Entry 8AP9 (electron microscopy, 3.70 A resolution); this record covers chains R and S of the 13 polymer chains in the assembly.

# Chain R (and S)
Protein: ATPase subunit 9, putative
From: Trypanosoma brucei brucei
Notes: EC 3.6.3.14; chain S of this document is another copy of the same molecule, construct and numbering; everything in this record applies to it too
UniProtKB: Q38C84 (Q38C84_TRYB2); residues 1-118 here = UniProt positions 1-118
Amino-acid sequence (118 residues; row label = number of the first residue in the row):
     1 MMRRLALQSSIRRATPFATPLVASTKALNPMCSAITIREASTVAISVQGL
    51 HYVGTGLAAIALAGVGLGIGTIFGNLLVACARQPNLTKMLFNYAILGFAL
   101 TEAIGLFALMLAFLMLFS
Not modelled in the structure: 1-40
From the paper describing this entry:
  - binding site for the ligand UTP: Arg-82

# Chain R / chain S interface
Contacting residue pairs (68):
  Ser-41(R) with Thr-42(S), hydrogen bond (backbone-backbone); Val-43(S); Ala-44(S), hydrogen bond (backbone-backbone)
  Thr-42(R) with Ala-44(S)
  Val-43(R) with Ala-44(S), hydrogen bond (backbone-backbone); Ile-45(S); Ser-46(S), hydrogen bond (backbone-backbone)
  Ala-44(R) with Ser-46(S)
  Ile-45(R) with Ile-45(S), hydrophobic; Ser-46(S), hydrogen bond (backbone-backbone); Val-47(S); Gln-48(S), hydrogen bond (backbone-backbone)
  Val-47(R) with Val-47(S), hydrophobic
  Leu-50(R) with Gly-49(S); Leu-50(S); Tyr-52(S)
  His-51(R) with Tyr-52(S)
  Gly-54(R) with Gly-56(S)
  Leu-57(R) with Val-53(S); Gly-56(S); Leu-57(S), hydrophobic; Ile-60(S)
  Ala-58(R) with Gly-56(S); Ala-59(S), hydrophobic
  Ala-61(R) with Ala-59(S); Ala-63(S)
  Gly-64(R) with Ala-63(S); Leu-67(S)
  Leu-67(R) with Leu-67(S), hydrophobic
  Gly-68(R) with Leu-67(S); Gly-70(S)
  Ile-72(R) with Gly-70(S); Leu-77(S)
  Asn-75(R) with Gly-74(S); Asn-75(S); Val-78(S)
  Leu-76(R) with Leu-77(S), hydrophobic
  Ala-79(R) with Leu-77(S); Ala-81(S)
  Arg-82(R) with Ala-81(S), hydrogen bond (side chain-backbone); Arg-82(S)
  Gln-83(R) with Ala-81(S)
  Leu-86(R) with Cys-80(S); Pro-84(S), hydrophobic
  Met-89(R) with Thr-87(S)
  Leu-90(R) with Leu-77(S); Cys-80(S), hydrophobic
  Tyr-93(R) with Phe-73(S); Leu-77(S), hydrophobic; Thr-87(S)
  Leu-96(R) with Phe-91(S), hydrophobic
  Gly-97(R) with Phe-73(S)
  Leu-100(R) with Phe-73(S), hydrophobic; Phe-98(S), hydrophobic
  Thr-101(R) with Gly-66(S)
  Ile-104(R) with Leu-62(S), hydrophobic; Val-65(S), hydrophobic; Gly-66(S); Ile-69(S), hydrophobic; Glu-102(S)
  Leu-111(R) with Ala-112(S), hydrophobic; Phe-113(S), hydrophobic; Leu-116(S), hydrophobic
  Met-115(R) with Tyr-52(S); Thr-55(S); Gly-56(S); Leu-116(S), hydrophobic
  Ser-118(R) with Tyr-52(S), hydrogen bond (backbone-side chain)
Other interface residues (no listed pair), chain R (41 interface residues in all): Ser-46, Val-53, Ile-60, Thr-71, Ala-94, Phe-107, Ala-108, Leu-114
Other interface residues (no listed pair), chain S (43 interface residues in all): Thr-71, Leu-76, Leu-109, Phe-117

# In short
41 residues of chain R and 43 residues of chain S are in contact; the contacts include 8 hydrogen bonds. Polar
contacts include Arg-82(R)/Ala-81(S), Ser-118(R)/Tyr-52(S) and Ser-41(R)/Thr-42(S). From the paper: a binding
site for the ligand UTP at Arg-82(R).
Chain R and chain S are both ATPase subunit 9, putative (Trypanosoma brucei brucei); the structure, rotor of
the Trypanosoma brucei mitochondrial ATP synthase dimer, was determined by electron microscopy (same
publication as 8AP6, 8AP7, 8AP8, 8APA, 8APB, 8APC and 7 further entries).
